PDB entry 5WNP | X-ray diffraction, 3.30 A resolution | chains A and O of the 23 polymer chains in the assembly

# Chain A
Molecule: 16S Ribosomal RNA rRNA
From: Thermus thermophilus (strain HB8 / ATCC 27634 / DSM 579)
Sequence (1522 nucleotides; numbered 0 to 1544 plus 19 insertion-coded residues; 42 numbers in that range are skipped by the numbering (no residue carries them; nothing is unmodelled there); the number before each row is that of its first residue; a row labelled like 190A-190L holds insertion residues (190A, then the next letters in order); numbering starts at 0):
     0 UUUGUUGGAG AGUUUGAUCC UGGCUCAGGG UGAACGCUGG CGGCGUGCCU AAGACAUGCA
    60 AGUCGUGCGG G
    73 CCGCGGGGUU UU
    88 ACUCCG
    95 UGGUC
   101 AGCGGCGGAC GGGUGAGUAA CGCGUGGGU
  129A G
   130 ACCUACCCGG AAGAGGGGGA CAACCCGGGG AAACUCGGGC UAAUCCCCCA UGUGGACCCG
   190 C
190A-190L CCCUUGGGGUGU
   191 GUCCAAAGGG CUUU
   216 GCCCGCUUCC GGAUGGGCCC GCGUCCCAUC AGCUAGUUGG UGGGGUAAUG GCCCACCAAG
   276 GCGACGACGG GUAGCCGGUC UGAGAGGAUG GCCGGCCACA GGGGCACUGA GACACGGGCC
   336 CCACUCCUAC GGGAGGCAGC AGUUAGGAAU CUUCCGCAAU GGGCGCAAGC CUGACGGAGC
   396 GACGCCGCUU GGAGGAAGAA GCCCUUCGGG GUGUAAACUC CUGAA
   442 CCCGGGACGA AACCCCCGAC GA
   474 GGGGACUGAC GGUACCGGG
   494 GUAAUAGCGC CGGCCAACUC CGUGCCAGCA GCCGCGGUAA UACGGAGGGC GCGAGCGUUA
   554 CCCGGAUUCA CUGGGCGUAA AGGGCGUGUA GGCGGCCUGG GGCGUCCCAU GUGAAAGACC
   614 ACGGCUCAAC CGUGGGGGAG CGUGGGAUAC GCUCAGGCUA GACGGUGGGA GAGGGUGGUG
   674 GAAUUCCCGG AGUAGCGGUG AAAUGCGCAG AUACCGGGAG GAACGCCGAU GGCGAAGGCA
   734 GCCACCUGGU CCACCCGUGA CGCUGAGGCG CGAAAGCGUG GGGAGCAAAC CGGAUUAGAU
   794 ACCCGGGUAG UCCACGCCCU AAACGAUGCG CGCUAGGUCU CUGGGUCU
   848 CCUGGGGGCC GAAGCUAACG CGUUAAGCGC GCCGCCUGGG GAGUACGGCC GCAAGGCUGA
   908 AACUCAAAGG AAUUGACGGG GGCCCGCACA AGCGGUGGAG CAUGUGGUUU AAUUCGAAGX
   968 AACGCGAAGA ACCUUACCAG GCCUUGACAU GCUAGG
 1003A G
  1004 AACCCGGGUG AAAGCCUGGG GUGCCCC
1030A-1030D GCGA
  1031 GGGGAGCCCU AGCACAGGUG CUGCAUGGCC GUCGUCAGCU CGUGCCGUGA GGUGUUGGGU
  1091 UAAGUCCCGC AACGAGCGCA ACCCCCGCCG UUAGUUGCCA GCGGUUCGGC CGGGCACUCU
  1151 AACGGGACUG CCCGCGAAA
  1171 GCGGGAGGAA GGAGGGGACG ACGUCUGGUC AGCAUGGCCC UUACGGCCUG GGCGACACAC
  1231 GUGCUACAAU GCCCACUACA AAGCGAUGCC ACCCGGCAAC GGGGAGCUAA UCGCAAAAAG
  1291 GUGGGCCCAG UUCGGAUUGG GGUCUGCAAC CCGACCCCAU GAAGCCGGAA UCGCUAGUAA
  1351 UCGCGGAUCA G
 1361A C
  1362 CAUGCCGCGG UGAAUACGUU CCCGGGCCUU GUACACACXG CCXGUXACGC CAUGGGAGCG
  1422 GGCUCUACCC GAAGUCGCCG GG
  1446 AGCCUACGGG
  1459 CAGGCGCCGA GGGUAGGGCC CGUGACUGGG GCGAAGUCGU AACAAGGUAG CUGUACCGGA
  1519 AGGUGCGGCU GGAUCCACUC CUUUCU
Not modelled in the structure: 0-4, 1534-1538
Differences from the reference sequence: conflict C1534 (A132811 in 55771382), A1535 (C132812 in 55771382)
Modified / non-standard residues: PSU (pseudouridine-5'-monophosphate) at position 516, 7MG (7N-methyl-8-hydroguanosine-5'-monophosphate) at position 527, M2G (N2-dimethylguanosine-5'-monophosphate) at position 966, 5MC (5-methylcytidine-5'-monophosphate) at position 967, 2MG (2N-methylguanosine-5'-monophosphate) at position 1207, 5MC (5-methylcytidine-5'-monophosphate) at position 1400, 4OC (4n,o2'-methylcytidine-5'-monophosphate) at position 1402, 5MC (5-methylcytidine-5'-monophosphate) at position 1404, 5MC (5-methylcytidine-5'-monophosphate) at position 1407, UR3 (3-methyluridine-5'-monophoshate) at position 1498, MA6 (6N-dimethyladenosine-5'-monophoshate) at position 1518, MA6 (6N-dimethyladenosine-5'-monophoshate) at position 1519, PSU (pseudouridine-5'-monophosphate) at position 1540, PSU (pseudouridine-5'-monophosphate) at position 1541
Ion coordination: Mg2+ site 1: U5, G6 (shared with 1 residue of chain D); K+ site 1 near U14 (its only coordinating residue here); Mg2+ site 2 near G15 (its only coordinating residue here); Mg2+ site 3 near G21 (its only coordinating residue here); Mg2+ site 4 near G28 (its only coordinating residue here); Mg2+ site 5 near G46 (its only coordinating residue here); Mg2+ site 6 near A53 (its only coordinating residue here); Mg2+ site 7 near G61 (its only coordinating residue here); Mg2+ site 8: G70, U98; Mg2+ site 9 near U81 (its only coordinating residue here); Mg2+ site 10 near U83 (its only coordinating residue here); Mg2+ site 11 near G107 (its only coordinating residue here); 14 more K+ sites not listed; 77 more Mg2+ sites not listed

# Chain O
Molecule: 30S ribosomal protein S15
From: Thermus thermophilus (strain HB8 / ATCC 27634 / DSM 579)
UniProtKB: Q5SJ76 (RS15_THET8); residue numbers follow UniProt; this construct covers 2-89
Sequence (88 residues; numbered 2 to 89; the number before each row is that of its first residue):
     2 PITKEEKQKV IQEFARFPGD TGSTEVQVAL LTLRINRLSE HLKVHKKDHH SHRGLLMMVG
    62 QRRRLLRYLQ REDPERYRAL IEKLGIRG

# Interface between chain A and chain O
Pairs across the interface (70):
  G579(A) with Arg54(O), hydrogen bond to the sugar
  U580(A) with Arg54(O), salt bridge to the phosphate; Leu57(O), sugar contact; Met58(O), sugar contact
  G581(A) with Gly61(O), phosphate contact; Arg64(O), hydrogen bond to the phosphate; Arg65(O), salt bridge to the phosphate
  U582(A) with Arg64(O), salt bridge to the phosphate; Arg68(O), salt bridge to the phosphate
  C656(A) with Gln28(O), hydrogen bond to the sugar; Gln62(O), sugar contact
  G657(A) with Thr22(O), hydrogen bond to the sugar; Gly23(O), sugar contact; Gln28(O), sugar contact; Leu31(O), phosphate contact
  G658(A) with Lys8(O), salt bridge to the phosphate; Gln9(O), phosphate contact; Ile12(O), phosphate contact; Thr22(O), sugar contact; Leu31(O), phosphate contact
  U659(A) with Lys8(O), salt bridge to the phosphate; Gln9(O), hydrogen bond to the phosphate
  G660(A) with Lys5(O), salt bridge to the phosphate
  G666(A) with Ser52(O), base contact
  G667(A) with His42(O), base contact; Asp49(O), hydrogen bond to the sugar; His51(O), sugar contact
  G668(A) with His46(O), sugar contact; Lys48(O), sugar contact; Asp49(O), sugar contact
  U669(A) with His46(O), sugar contact
  A728(A) with Arg54(O), salt bridge to the phosphate
  A729(A) with His51(O), hydrogen bond to the base
  G730(A) with His51(O), hydrogen bond to the base
  C739(A) with Pro2(O), phosphate contact; His42(O), hydrogen bond to the sugar
  U740(A) with Pro2(O), phosphate contact; Arg38(O), phosphate contact; Leu39(O), phosphate contact; His42(O), hydrogen bond to the sugar; Ser52(O), hydrogen bond to the sugar
  G741(A) with Arg35(O), salt bridge to the phosphate; Leu39(O), sugar contact; His51(O), hydrogen bond to the sugar; Ser52(O), hydrogen bond to the sugar; Gly55(O), sugar contact
  G742(A) with Arg35(O), salt bridge to the phosphate; Met58(O), sugar contact
  C749(A) with Thr22(O), base contact
  G750(A) with Phe18(O), phosphate contact; Asp21(O), hydrogen bond to the sugar; Thr22(O), hydrogen bond to the sugar; Gly23(O), hydrogen bond to the base; Ser24(O), sugar contact; Gln28(O), base contact
  U751(A) with Phe18(O), phosphate contact; Gly23(O), sugar contact; Ser24(O), sugar contact; Thr25(O), sugar contact
  G752(A) with Tyr69(O), sugar contact
  A753(A) with Tyr69(O), hydrogen bond to the phosphate
  C754(A) with Arg65(O), sugar contact; Leu66(O), sugar contact; Tyr69(O), sugar contact; Arg72(O), salt bridge to the phosphate
  G755(A) with Arg65(O), salt bridge to the phosphate
  G763(A) with His53(O), sugar contact
  C764(A) with His50(O), sugar contact
  C808(A) with Lys48(O), phosphate contact
  G809(A) with Lys48(O), salt bridge to the phosphate
Also at the interface, not in a pair above, chain A (34 interface residues in all): A583, G661, G765
Also at the interface, not in a pair above, chain O (40 interface residues in all): Gly20, Lys47, Met59, Glu73

# Overview
Chain A and chain O form an interface of 34 and 40 residues respectively; the contacts include 17 hydrogen
bonds and 13 salt bridges. Polar contacts include A729(A)-His51(O), G730(A)-His51(O) and G750(A)-Gly23(O). The
Mg2+ site 1 is built by U5(A) and G6(A).
Here chain A is 16S Ribosomal RNA rRNA and chain O is 30S ribosomal protein S15, both from Thermus
thermophilus (strain HB8 / ATCC 27634 / DSM 579). Entry 5WNP (Crystal Structure of 30S ribosomal subunit from
Thermus thermophilus) was determined by X-ray diffraction (same publication as 5WNQ, 5WNR, 5WNS, 5WNT, 5WNU
and 5WNV).
